9GTS - chains 1c and 2C of the 18 polymer chains in the assembly; structure by electron microscopy, 3.40 A resolution.

[Chain 1c]
Name: Phage tail protein
Source organism: Streptomyces coelicolor A3(2)
UniProt: Q9L0N9 (Q9L0N9_STRCO); numbering as in UniProt (aligned over 1-149)
Sequence (149 residues; numbered 1 to 149; the number before each row is that of its first residue):
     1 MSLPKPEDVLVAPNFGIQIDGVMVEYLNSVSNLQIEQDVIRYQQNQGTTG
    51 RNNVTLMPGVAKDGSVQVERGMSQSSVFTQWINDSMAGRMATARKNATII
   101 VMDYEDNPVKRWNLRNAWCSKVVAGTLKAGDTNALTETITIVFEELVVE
Disordered / not traced: 1-3

[Chain 2C]
Name: Phage tail sheath family protein
Source organism: Streptomyces coelicolor A3(2)
UniProt: Q9L0N8 (Q9L0N8_STRCO); the construct has insertions or renumbered stretches relative to UniProt, so the offset changes along the chain: 1-25 = UniProt 1-25; 31-539 = UniProt 26-534
Sequence (539 residues; numbered 1 to 539; the number before each row is that of its first residue):
     1 MPSYLSPGVYVEEVASGSRPIEGVGIEGVGTSVAAFVGLAPTGPLNEPTL
    51 VTNWTQYVAAFGDFTGGYYLAHSVYGFFNNGGSAAYVVRVGGSAEDAAAD
   101 GSVNGAAAPAAVTGSTAKALPAAEPKQLGTFAVTATAAGQSGPLTVEVAD
   151 PEGEGPAERFKLIVKDGDKPVETFDVSAKKGNRSYVVTQVKERSKLITVT
   201 EAAPSAQLVRPENQSLTLPAPPSAAPAVPAGQAESAHPGPAQYLGDSSDR
   251 TGFGGLEAIDEISMVAVPDLMAAYQRGAIDLEAVKAVQLGLIAHCELMGD
   301 RVAIIDPPPNQNARQIRVWRQETAGYDSKYAALYYPWIKSFDPATGQSRL
   351 VPPSGHVAGIWARNDSERGVHKAPANEVVRGAVDLELQITRGEQDLLNPI
   401 GVNCIRSFPGRGIRVWGARTLSSDPAWRYLNIRRYFNYLEESILIGTQWV
   451 VFEPNDHNLWARIRRNVSAFLVNEWRNGALFGQSPDQAYYVKCDEETNPP
   501 ESVDLGRVVCEIGIAPVKPAEFVIFRLAQFSSGGGELDE
Disordered / not traced: 1-14, 25-30, 95-251, 532-539
Sequence notes: insertion (26-30)

[How chain 1c and chain 2C interact]
Residue-residue contacts (19):
  Q18(1c) with R462(2C); R465(2C), hydrogen bond
  D20(1c) with S18(2C); R462(2C), salt bridge; R465(2C), salt bridge
  G21(1c) with S18(2C)
  T92(1c) with R19(2C)
  N96(1c) with P20(2C); R465(2C); N466(2C), hydrogen bond; A469(2C)
  A97(1c) with R465(2C)
  T98(1c) with R465(2C), hydrogen bond
  P108(1c) with H457(2C)
  R111(1c) with R464(2C)
  R115(1c) with A469(2C); V472(2C)
  E145(1c) with R476(2C), salt bridge
  E149(1c) with R464(2C), salt bridge
Other interface residues (no listed pair), chain 1c (15 interface residues in all): A91, K95, N113
Other interface residues (no listed pair), chain 2C (14 interface residues in all): E22, A461, S468

[Overview]
The interface between chain 1c and chain 2C involves 15 residues on one side and 14 on the other, with 3
hydrogen bonds and 4 salt bridges. Among the polar pairs are D20(1c)-R462(2C), D20(1c)-R465(2C) and
E145(1c)-R476(2C).
Here chain 1c is Phage tail protein and chain 2C is Phage tail sheath family protein, both from Streptomyces
coelicolor A3(2). Entry 9GTS (Cryo-EM structure of a contractile injection system in Streptomyces coelicolor,
the cap portion in extended state) was determined by electron microscopy (same publication as 9GTP and 9GTR).
